1L9B - chains M and C of the 4 polymer chains in the assembly; structure by X-ray diffraction, 2.40 A resolution.

Chain M:
Molecule: Reaction center protein M chain
Source organism: Rhodobacter sphaeroides
UniProtKB: P02953 (RCEM_RHOSH); numbering as in UniProt (aligned over 1-307)
Amino-acid sequence (307 residues; row label = number of the first residue in the row):
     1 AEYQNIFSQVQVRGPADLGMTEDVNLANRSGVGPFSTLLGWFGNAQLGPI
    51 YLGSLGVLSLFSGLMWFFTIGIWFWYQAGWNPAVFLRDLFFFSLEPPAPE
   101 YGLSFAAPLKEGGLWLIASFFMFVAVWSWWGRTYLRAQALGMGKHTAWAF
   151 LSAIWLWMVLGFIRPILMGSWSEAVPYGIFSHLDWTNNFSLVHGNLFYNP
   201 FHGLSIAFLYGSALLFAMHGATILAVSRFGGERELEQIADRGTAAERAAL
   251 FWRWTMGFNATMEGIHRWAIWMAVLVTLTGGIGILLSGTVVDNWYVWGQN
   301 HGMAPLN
Disordered / not traced: 1-34, 302-307
Ion coordination: bacteriochlorophyll a Mg site 1 near His182 (its only coordinating residue here); bacteriochlorophyll a Mg site 2 near His202 (its only coordinating residue here); Fe2+: His219, Glu234, His266 (shared with 2 residues of chain L)
Small-molecule neighbours:
  - bacteriochlorophyll a (BCL), molecule 1: Ala153, Ile154, Leu156, Trp157, Leu160, Thr186, Asn187, Phe189, Ser190, Asn195, Leu196, Phe197, His202, Ser205, Ile206, Leu209, Tyr210, Val276, Thr277, Gly280, Gly281, Ile284
  - bacteriochlorophyll a (BCL), molecule 2: Trp157, Leu160, Val175, Ile179, His182, Leu183, Thr186
  - bacteriochlorophyll a (BCL), molecule 3: Thr186, Phe197, Tyr210
  - bacteriochlorophyll a (BCL), molecule 4: Phe197, Gly203, Ile206, Ala207, Tyr210, Gly211, Leu214
  - bacteriopheophytin a (BPH), molecule 1: Ser59, Leu60, Gly63, Leu64, Ala125, Val126, Trp129, Thr146, Ala149, Phe150, Ala153, Ala273, Val274, Thr277
  - bacteriopheophytin a (BPH), molecule 2: Tyr210, Ala213, Leu214, Ala217, Met218, Trp252, Thr255, Met256
  - ubiquinone-10 (U10): Leu214, Met218, His219, Thr222, Ile223, Ala248, Ala249, Trp252, Met256, Phe258, Asn259, Ala260, Thr261, Met262, Ile265, Trp268, Met272

Chain C:
Molecule: cytochrome c-2
Source organism: Rhodobacter sphaeroides
UniProtKB: P00095 (CYC2_RHOSH); residues 1-124 here correspond to UniProt positions 22-145 (UniProt number = residue number + 21)
Amino-acid sequence (124 residues; row label = number of the first residue in the row):
     1 QEGDPEAGAKAFNQCQTCHVIVDDSGTTIAGRNAKTGPNLYGVVGRTAGT
    51 QADFKGYGEGMKEAGAKGLAWDEEHFVQYVQDPTKFLKEYTGDAKAKGKM
   101 TFKLKKEADAHNIWAYLQQVAVRP
Covalently attached groups: heme (HEM) linked to Cys15, Cys18
Ion coordination: heme Fe: His19, Met100
Small-molecule neighbours:
  - heme (HEM): Gln14, His19, Thr36, Gly37, Pro38, Leu40, Val43, Arg46, Ala48, Gly49, Phe54, Gly56, Tyr57, Gly58, Met61, Trp71, Phe76, Tyr79, Val80, Gly98, Lys99, Met100, Thr101, Phe102, Leu104, Ile113
  - heptane-1,2,3-triol (HTO): Gln16, Thr17, Arg32, Asn33, Ala34

Chain M / chain C interface:
Pairs across the interface - 13 pairs, chain M then chain C:
  Asn187(M) - Thr101(C)  hydrogen bond (side chain-backbone)
  Asn188(M) - Phe102(C)
  Asn188(M) - Lys103(C)  hydrogen bond (side chain-backbone)
  Asn188(M) - Lys105(C)
  Leu191(M) - Gln14(C)
  Leu191(M) - Thr17(C)
  Leu191(M) - Phe102(C)  hydrophobic
  Val192(M) - Gln14(C)
  Val192(M) - Phe102(C)  hydrophobic
  Asp292(M) - Lys10(C)  salt bridge
  Asn293(M) - Asn13(C)
  Tyr295(M) - Arg32(C)
  Val296(M) - Asn13(C)
Other interface residues (no listed pair), chain M (10 interface residues in all): Gly194, Asn195

Overview:
10 residues of chain M and 9 residues of chain C are in contact; the contacts include 2 hydrogen bonds and 1
salt bridge. Polar contacts include Asp292(M)-Lys10(C), Asn187(M)-Thr101(C) and Asn188(M)-Lys103(C). Chain M
binds 4 copies of bacteriochlorophyll a, bacteriopheophytin a and ubiquinone-10.
Here chain M is Reaction center protein M chain and chain C is cytochrome c-2, both from Rhodobacter
sphaeroides. Entry 1L9B (X-Ray Structure of the Cytochrome-c(2)-Photosynthetic Reaction Center Electron
Transfer Complex from Rhodobacter sphaeroides in Type II ...) was determined by X-ray diffraction (same
publication as 1L9J).
